5BP5 - chains C and B of the 3 polymer chains in the assembly; structure by X-ray diffraction, 2.18 A resolution.

Chain C:
Molecule: Ha-17
Source organism: Clostridium botulinum
Reference sequence: Q45878 (Q45878_CLOBO); residues 1-145 here correspond to UniProt positions 2-146 (UniProt number = residue number + 1)
Sequence (147 residues; row label = number of the first residue in the row; numbers below 1 keep their minus sign (Gly-1 is residue -1)):
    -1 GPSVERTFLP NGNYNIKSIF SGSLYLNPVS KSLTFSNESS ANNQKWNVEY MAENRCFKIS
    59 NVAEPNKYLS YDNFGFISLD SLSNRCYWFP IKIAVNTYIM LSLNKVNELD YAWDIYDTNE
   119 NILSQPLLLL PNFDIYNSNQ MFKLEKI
Disordered / not traced: -1 to 1
Sequence notes: expression tag (-1 to 0)

Chain B:
Molecule: Ha-33
Source organism: Clostridium botulinum
Reference sequence: Q45871 (Q45871_CLOBO); residues 2-293 here = UniProt positions 2-293
Sequence (296 residues; each row starts with the number of its first residue):
     2 EHYSVIQNSL NDKIVTISCK ADTNLFFYQV AGNVSLFQQT RNYLERWRLI YDSNKAAYKI
    62 KSMDIHNTNL VLTWNAPTHN ISTQQDSNAD NQYWLLLKDI GNNSFIIASY KNPNLVLYAD
   122 TVARNLKLST LNNSNYIKFI IEDYIISDLN NFTCKISPIL DLNKVVQQVD VTNLNVNLYT
   182 WDYGRNQKWT IRYNEEKAAY QFFNTILSNG VLTWIFSNGN TVRVSSSNDQ NNDAQYWLIN
   242 PVSDTDETYT ITNLRDTTKA LDLYGGQTAN GTAIQVFNYH GDDNQKWNIR NPPGSA
Disordered / not traced: 2-9, 295-297
Sequence notes: expression tag (294-297)
Ligand contacts: 1-methylethyl 1-thio-galactoside (IPT; 1-methylethyl 1-thio-beta-D-galactopyranoside): Asp263, Leu264, Tyr265, Gly266, Gln276, Phe278, Asn285, Gln286
Reported in the primary citation:
  - binding site for 1-methylethyl 1-thio-galactoside: Asp263, Gly266, Gln276, Phe278, His281, Asp283, Asn285

How chain C and chain B interact:
Residue-residue contacts (29):
  Ser28(C) - Thr79(B)
  Ser30(C) - Pro78(B)  hydrogen bond (side chain-backbone)
  Ser30(C) - Thr79(B)
  Ser30(C) - His80(B)
  Thr32(C) - Pro78(B)
  Asp70(C) - His80(B)  salt bridge
  Phe72(C) - Tyr119(B)
  Phe72(C) - Leu129(B)
  Phe72(C) - Ser130(B)
  Phe72(C) - Thr131(B)  hydrogen bond (backbone-backbone)
  Gly73(C) - Thr131(B)
  Phe74(C) - His80(B)
  Phe74(C) - Leu116(B)  hydrophobic
  Phe74(C) - Leu129(B)
  Tyr114(C) - Lys112(B)
  Tyr114(C) - Asn113(B)
  Tyr114(C) - Pro114(B)
  Tyr114(C) - Asn115(B)
  Leu121(C) - Lys112(B)
  Ser122(C) - Ala77(B)
  Ser122(C) - Pro78(B)
  Gln123(C) - Pro78(B)
  Gln123(C) - Lys112(B)  hydrogen bond (side chain-backbone)
  Gln123(C) - Asn113(B)  hydrogen bond
  Pro124(C) - Trp75(B)
  Pro124(C) - Pro78(B)
  Pro124(C) - Leu116(B)  hydrophobic
  Leu126(C) - Asn113(B)
  Leu126(C) - Leu116(B)  hydrophobic
Interface residues without a listed pair, chain C (16 interface residues in all): Val27, Lys29, Leu128

Summary:
Chain C and chain B form an interface of 16 and 14 residues respectively; the contacts include 4 hydrogen
bonds and 1 salt bridge. Polar contacts include Asp70(C)-His80(B), Ser30(C)-Pro78(B) and Gln123(C)-Lys112(B).
Chain B binds 1-methylethyl 1-thio-galactoside. From the paper: a binding site for 1-methylethyl
1-thio-galactoside at Asp263(B), Gly266(B) and Gln276(B) among others.
Here chain C is Ha-17 and chain B is Ha-33, both from Clostridium botulinum. Entry 5BP5 (Crystal structure of
HA17-HA33-IPT) was determined by X-ray diffraction together with 5BQU from the same study.
